6VN1 - chains H and A of the 9 polymer chains in the assembly; structure by electron microscopy, 2.80 A resolution.

[Chain H]
Molecule: Human monoclonal antibody 93k variable heavy chain
Organism: Homo sapiens
Notes: antibody fragment or engineered binder
Chain sequence (128 residues; numbered 1 to 128; the number before each row is that of its first residue):
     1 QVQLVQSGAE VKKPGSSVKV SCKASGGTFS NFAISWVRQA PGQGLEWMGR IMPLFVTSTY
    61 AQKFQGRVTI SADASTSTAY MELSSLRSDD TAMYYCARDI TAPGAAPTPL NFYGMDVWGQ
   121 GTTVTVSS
Disulfide bonds: Cys22-Cys96

[Chain A]
Molecule: Envelope glycoprotein B
Organism: Human alphaherpesvirus 3
Reference sequence: A0A1B1JGG9 (A0A1B1JGG9_HHV3); residue numbers follow UniProt; this construct covers 1-931
Chain sequence (931 residues; row label = number of the first residue in the row):
     1 MSPCGYYSKW RNRDRPEYRR NLRFRRFFSS IHPNAAAGSG FNGPGVFITS VTGVWLCFLC
    61 IFSMFVTAVV SVSPSSFYES LQVEPTQSED ITRSAHLGDG DEIREAIHKS QDAETKPTFY
   121 VCPPPTGSTI VRLEPPRTCP DYHLGKNFTE GIAVVYKENI AAYKFKATVY YKDVIVSTAW
   181 AGSSYTQITN RYADRVPIPV SEITDTIDKF GKCSSKATYV RNNHKVEAFN EDKNPQDMPL
   241 IASKYNSVGS KAWHTTNDTY MVAGTPGTYR TGTSVNCIIE EVEARSIFPY DSFGLSTGDI
   301 IYMSPFFGLR DGAYREHSNY AMDRFHQFEG YRQRDLDTRA LLEPAARNFL VTPHLTVGWN
   361 WKPKRTEVCS LVKWREVEDV VRDEYAHNFR FTMKTLSTTF ISETNEFNLN QIHLSQCVKE
   421 EARAIINRIY TTRYNSSHVR TGDIQTYLAR GGFVVVFQPL LSNSLARLYL QELVRENTNH
   481 SPQKHPTRNT RSRRSVPVEL RANRTITTTS SVEFAMLQFT YDHIQEHVNE MLARISSSWC
   541 QLQNRERALW SGLFPINPSA LASTILDQRV KARILGDVIS VSNCPELGSD TRIILQNSMR
   601 VSGSTTRCYS RPLISIVSLN GSGTVEGQLG TDNELIMSRD LLEPCVANHK RYFLFGHHYV
   661 YYEDYRYVRE IAVHDVGMIS TYVDLNLTLL KDREFMPLRV YTRDELRDTG LLDYSEIQRR
   721 NQMHSLRFYD IDKVVQYDSG TAIMQGMAQF FQGLGTAGQA VGHVVLGATG ALLSTVHGFT
   781 TFLSNPFGAL AVGLLVLAGL VAAFFAYRYV LKLKTSPMKA LYPLTTKGLK QLPEGMDPFA
   841 EKPNATDTPI EEIGDSQNTE PSVNSGFDPD KFREAQEMIK YMTLVSAAER QESKARKKNK
   901 TSALLTSRLT GLALRNRRGY SRVRTENVTG V
Unresolved in the structure: 1-114, 465-502, 737-931
Disulfide bonds: Cys122-Cys584, Cys139-Cys540, Cys213-Cys277, Cys369-Cys417, Cys608-Cys645
Construct notes: conflict His658 (Arg in A0A1B1JGG9)
What the authors report for this chain:
  - mutagenesis - R592A, I594A, Q596A: decreased expression in response to cell surface gB
  - mutagenesis - Q596A: decreased growth in response to Plaque sizes
  - mutagenesis - S589A, R592A, I594A: unchanged growth in response to Plaque sizes
  - mutagenesis - N597A: abolished growth in response to infection of neighboring cells
  - mutagenesis - S589A/R592A/I594A, R592A/Q596A/N597A: abolished growth in response to productive infection
  - mutagenesis - Q596A/N597A: decreased binding to mAb 93k
  - mutagenesis - E670A: decreased expression in response to cell surface quantity
  - mutagenesis - Y667A, Y667A/E670A: unchanged growth in response to infectious virus
  - mutagenesis - E670A: abolished growth in response to infectious virus
  - mutagenesis - Y667A/E670A: abolished binding to mAb 93k

[Chain H / chain A interface]
Contacting residue pairs (32):
  Asn31(H) with Val617(A); Thr624(A)
  Ile100(H) with Arg592(A); Ile594(A); Val617(A), hydrophobic; Leu619(A), hydrophobic
  Thr101(H) with Ile594(A); Val617(A)
  Pro103(H) with Gln596(A), hydrogen bond (backbone-side chain)
  Gly104(H) with Gln596(A), hydrogen bond (backbone-side chain); Asn597(A), hydrogen bond (backbone-backbone)
  Ala105(H) with Ile594(A), hydrophobic; Leu595(A); Gln596(A); Asn597(A)
  Ala106(H) with Leu595(A), hydrogen bond (backbone-backbone); Asn597(A); Tyr667(A), hydrophobic
  Pro107(H) with Asn597(A); Tyr667(A)
  Thr108(H) with Tyr667(A), hydrogen bond; Glu670(A), hydrogen bond
  Pro109(H) with Glu670(A)
  Leu110(H) with Phe655(A), hydrophobic; His658(A); Glu670(A)
  Asn111(H) with Ile593(A); Ile594(A); Leu595(A), hydrogen bond (side chain-backbone)
  Tyr113(H) with Arg592(A); Ile593(A), hydrogen bond (side chain-backbone); Ile594(A), hydrophobic
Interface residues without a listed pair, chain H (15 interface residues in all): Gln1, Ala102
Interface residues without a listed pair, chain A (14 interface residues in all): Ser615
From the paper, about this interface:
  - residue pairs: Asn31(H)-Thr624(A) (hydrogen bond), Pro103(H)-Gln596(A) (hydrogen bond), Gly104(H)-Asn597(A) (backbone contact), Ala106(H)-Leu595(A) (backbone contact), Thr108(H)-Glu670(A) (hydrogen bond), Asn111(H)-Leu595(A) (hydrogen bond), Tyr113(H)-Arg592(A) (cation-pi contact), Ile593(A)-Tyr113(H) (hydrogen bond)
  - epitope / paratope residues, chain H: Asn31(H), Ile100(H), Ala102(H), Pro103(H), Gly104(H), Ala105(H), Ala106(H), Pro107(H), Thr108(H), Pro109(H), Leu110(H), Asn111(H), Tyr113(H)
  - epitope / paratope residues, chain A: Ser589(A), Arg592(A), Ile593(A), Ile594(A), Leu595(A), Gln596(A), Asn597(A), Leu613(A), Val617(A), Leu619(A), Thr624(A), Phe655(A), His658(A), Tyr667(A), Glu670(A)
  - hot spots on chain A (mutagenesis) - R592A, I594A, Y667A: abolished binding to mAb 93k

[Overview]
Chain H and chain A form an interface of 15 and 14 residues respectively; the contacts include 8 hydrogen
bonds. Among the polar pairs are Pro103(H)-Gln596(A), Gly104(H)-Gln596(A) and Thr108(H)-Tyr667(A). The paper
describes hydrogen bonds between Asn31(H) and Thr624(A), Pro103(H) and Gln596(A) and Thr108(H) and Glu670(A)
among others; backbone contacts between Gly104(H) and Asn597(A) and Ala106(H) and Leu595(A); a cation-pi
contact between Tyr113(H) and Arg592(A). From the paper: Y667A/E670A, R592A and I594A of chain A, among
others, abolish binding to mAb 93k; epitope/paratope residues Asn31(H), Ile100(H) and Ser589(A) among others;
11 substitutions were tested in all.
Here chain H is Human monoclonal antibody 93k variable heavy chain (Homo sapiens) and chain A is Envelope
glycoprotein B (Human alphaherpesvirus 3). Entry 6VN1 (A 2.8 Angstrom Cryo-EM Structure of a Glycoprotein
B-Neutralizing Antibody Complex Reveals a Critical Domain for ...) was determined by electron microscopy,
deposited together with 6VLK.
